Entry 8QRE (X-ray diffraction, 2.30 A resolution); this record covers chains A and D of the 6 polymer chains in the assembly.

Chain A:
Molecule: Cholera enterotoxin subunit A
Organism: Vibrio cholerae O1
UniProt: P01555 (CHTA_VIBCH); residues 1-240 here correspond to UniProt positions 19-258 (UniProt number = residue number + 18)
Chain sequence (240 residues; numbered 1 to 240; the number before each row is that of its first residue):
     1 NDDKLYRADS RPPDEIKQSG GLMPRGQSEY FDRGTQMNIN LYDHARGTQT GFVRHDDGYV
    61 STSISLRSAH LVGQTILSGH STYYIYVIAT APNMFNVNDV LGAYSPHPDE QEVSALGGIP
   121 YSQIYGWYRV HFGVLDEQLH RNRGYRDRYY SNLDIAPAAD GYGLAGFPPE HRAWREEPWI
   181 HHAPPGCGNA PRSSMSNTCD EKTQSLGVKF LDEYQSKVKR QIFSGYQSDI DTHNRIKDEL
Unresolved in the structure: 238-240
UniProt features mapped onto this chain:
  - active site: Glu112
  - binding site (NAD(+)): Arg7 to Ser10, Met23 to Arg25
Disulfides: Cys187-Cys199
Bound ions: Na+: Asn1, Thr90, Tyr150, Leu153
Residues lining bound ligands: beta-D-galactopyranose (GAL): Asp229, Ile230, Asp231, Asn234, Arg235

Chain D:
Molecule: Cholera enterotoxin subunit B
Organism: Vibrio cholerae O1
UniProt: P01556 (CHTB_VIBCH); residues 1-103 here correspond to UniProt positions 22-124 (UniProt number = residue number + 21)
Chain sequence (103 residues; numbered 1 to 103; the number before each row is that of its first residue):
     1 TPQNITDLCA EYHNTQIHTL NDKIFSYTES LAGKREMAII TFKNGATFQV EVPGSQHIDS
    61 QKKAIERMKD TLRIAYLTEA KVEKLCVWNN KTPHAIAAIS MAN
Construct notes: engineered mutation His18 (Tyr39 in P01556), Thr47 (Ile68 in P01556)
Disulfides: Cys9-Cys86
Bound ions: Na+: Cys9, Tyr12, Thr15
Residues lining bound ligands: beta-D-galactopyranose (GAL): Asn14, Glu51, Gln56, His57, Gln61, Trp88, Asn90, Lys91

How chain A and chain D interact:
Pairs across the interface (4):
  Phe223(A) - Thr78(D)
  Gln227(A) - Ile74(D)
  Arg235(A) - Arg67(D)
  Arg235(A) - Asp70(D)
Also at the interface, not in a pair above, chain A (5 interface residues in all): Glu29, Tyr226
Also at the interface, not in a pair above, chain D (6 interface residues in all): Lys23, Glu79

In short:
5 residues of chain A face 6 of chain D across their interface. Ligands of chain A: beta-D-galactopyranose.
Chain D binds beta-D-galactopyranose. Asn1(A), Thr90(A), Tyr150(A) and Leu153(A) form the Na+ site. Curated
annotation (UniProt) lists active-site residue Glu112(A) and 7 NAD+-binding residues on chain A.
Chain A is Cholera enterotoxin subunit A and chain D is Cholera enterotoxin subunit B, both from Vibrio
cholerae O1; the structure, Cholera holotoxin (wildtype), was determined by X-ray diffraction.
